PDB entry 5KCC | X-ray diffraction, 2.39 A resolution | chains A and C of the 4 polymer chains in the assembly

Chain A:
Protein: Estrogen receptor
From: Homo sapiens
Notes: fragment: ligand-binding domain
Reference sequence: P03372 (ESR1_HUMAN), isoform P03372-3; residues 298-554 here correspond to UniProt positions 125-381 (UniProt number = residue number - 173)
Sequence (257 residues; numbered 298 to 554; the number before each row is that of its first residue):
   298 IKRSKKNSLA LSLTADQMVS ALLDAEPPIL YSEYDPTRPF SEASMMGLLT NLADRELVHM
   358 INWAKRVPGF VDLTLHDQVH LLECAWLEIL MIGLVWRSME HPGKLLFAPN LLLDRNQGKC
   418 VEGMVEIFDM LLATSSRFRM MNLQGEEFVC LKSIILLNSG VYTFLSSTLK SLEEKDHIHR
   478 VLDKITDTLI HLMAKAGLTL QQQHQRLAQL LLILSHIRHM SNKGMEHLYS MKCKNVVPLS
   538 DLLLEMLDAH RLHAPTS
Disordered / not traced: 298-304, 461-467, 549-554
Differences from the reference sequence: engineered mutation Ser537 (Tyr364 in P03372)
Residues lining bound ligands: OB1 ((1S,2R,4S)-5,6-bis(4-hydroxyphenyl)-N-phenyl-7-oxabicyclo[2.2.1]hept-5-ene-2-sulfonamide): Met343, Leu346, Thr347, Ala350, Glu353, Leu387, Met388, Leu391, Arg394, Phe404, Val418, Glu419, Gly420, Met421, Ile424, Phe425, Leu428, Met517, Gly521, His524, Leu525, Leu540
Reported in the primary citation:
  - binding site for OB1: His524
  - mutagenesis - Y537S: increased stability (citing earlier work)
  - binding site for OB1: Arg394 (proposed by the authors, not directly observed)

Chain C:
Protein: NCOA2
Notes: fragment: Nuclear receptor-interacting peptide
Sequence (14 residues; each row starts with the number of its first residue):
   686 KHKILHRLLQ DSSS
Disordered / not traced: 686-687, 698-699

Interface between chain A and chain C:
Pairs across the interface - 21 pairs, chain A then chain C:
  Ile358(A) - Leu690(C)  hydrophobic
  Ile358(A) - Leu693(C)  hydrophobic
  Ile358(A) - Leu694(C)  hydrophobic
  Lys362(A) - Leu693(C)
  Lys362(A) - Leu694(C)
  Lys362(A) - Asp696(C)
  Leu372(A) - His691(C)
  Leu372(A) - Gln695(C)
  Gln375(A) - Leu694(C)
  Val376(A) - Leu690(C)
  Val376(A) - Leu694(C)  hydrophobic
  Leu379(A) - Leu690(C)  hydrophobic
  Leu379(A) - Leu694(C)  hydrophobic
  Glu380(A) - Lys688(C)  salt bridge
  Glu380(A) - Leu690(C)
  Asp538(A) - Ile689(C)
  Leu539(A) - Ile689(C)
  Leu539(A) - Leu690(C)
  Glu542(A) - Lys688(C)
  Glu542(A) - Ile689(C)  hydrogen bond (side chain-backbone)
  Met543(A) - Leu690(C)  hydrophobic
Also at the interface, not in a pair above, chain A (12 interface residues in all): Phe367

Overview:
12 residues of chain A face 8 of chain C across their interface, with 1 hydrogen bond and 1 salt bridge. Polar
contacts include Glu380(A)-Lys688(C) and Glu542(A)-Ile689(C). Chain A binds compound OB1. From the paper: a
binding site for OB1 at His524(A) and Arg394(A); Y537S of chain A increases stability.
Here chain A is Estrogen receptor (Homo sapiens) and chain C is NCOA2. Entry 5KCC (Crystal Structure of the
ER-alpha Ligand-binding Domain (Y537S) in Complex with Oxabicyclic Heptene Sulfonamide (OBHS-N)) was
determined by X-ray diffraction together with 5KCD, 5KCE, 5KCF, 5KCT, 5KCU, 5KCW and 5KD9 from the same study.
